PDB entry 1YQL | X-ray diffraction, 2.60 A resolution | chains B and A of the 3 polymer chains in the assembly

Chain B:
Molecule: 13-nt DNA strand
Sequence (13 nucleotides; numbered 1 to 13; the number before each row is that of its first residue):
     1 GGTAGACCTG GAC

Chain A:
Molecule: N-glycosylase/DNA lyase
Source organism: Homo sapiens
Notes: EC 3.2.2.-; fragment: 8-oxoguanine DNA glycosylase
UniProt: O15527 (OGG1_HUMAN); residue numbers follow UniProt; this construct covers 12-327
Amino-acid sequence (319 residues; row label = number of the first residue in the row):
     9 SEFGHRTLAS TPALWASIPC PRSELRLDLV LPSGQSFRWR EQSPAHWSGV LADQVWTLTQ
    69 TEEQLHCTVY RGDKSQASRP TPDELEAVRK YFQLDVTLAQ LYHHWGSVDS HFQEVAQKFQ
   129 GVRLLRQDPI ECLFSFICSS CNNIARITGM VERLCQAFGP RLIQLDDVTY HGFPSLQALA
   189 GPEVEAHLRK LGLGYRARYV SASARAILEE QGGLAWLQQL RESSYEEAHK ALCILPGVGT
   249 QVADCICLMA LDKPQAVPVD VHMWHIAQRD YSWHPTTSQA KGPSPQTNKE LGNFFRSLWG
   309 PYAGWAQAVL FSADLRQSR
Not modelled in the structure: 80-82, 326-327
Differences from the reference sequence: cloning artifact (9-11); engineered mutation Cys-149 (Asn in O15527), Gln-249 (Lys in O15527)
UniProt features mapped onto this chain:
  - binding site (DNA): Arg-154, Arg-204, His-270, Gln-287
  - binding site (8-oxoguanine): Pro-266, Asp-268, Gln-315, Phe-319
  - natural variant: Gly-12 (G12E: Found in a kidney cancer sample), Arg-46 (R46Q: Found in a clear cell renal cell carcinoma sample), Ala-85 (A85S: Found in a lung cancer sample), Arg-131 (R131Q: Found in a lung cancer sample), Arg-154 (R154H: Found in a gastric cancer sample), Ser-232 (S232T: Found in a kidney cancer sample)
  - mutagenesis: Asp-268 (D268E/Q: No effect on activity; D268N: Decreases activity about 65-fold)
Ion coordination: Ca2+: Cys-241, Leu-243, Val-246 (shared with 1 residue of chain C)
Reported in the primary citation:
  - mutagenesis - K249Q: abolished catalytic activity (citing earlier work)
  - specificity-determining residues: Gly-42 (from molecular simulation)

Chain B / chain A interface:
Contacting residue pairs (11):
  DG2(B) / Gln-287(A)  phosphate contact
  DT3(B) / Ala-288(A)  phosphate contact
  DT3(B) / Ser-292(A)  phosphate contact
  DC7(B) / Tyr-203(A)  phosphate contact
  DC8(B) / Arg-154(A)  hydrogen bond to the base
  DC8(B) / Arg-197(A)  salt bridge to the phosphate
  DC8(B) / Gly-202(A)  sugar contact
  DC8(B) / Tyr-203(A)  hydrogen bond to the sugar
  DC8(B) / Arg-204(A)  hydrogen bond to the base
  DT9(B) / Arg-154(A)  hydrogen bond to the sugar
  DT9(B) / Gly-200(A)  sugar contact
Also at the interface, not in a pair above, chain B (6 interface residues in all): DG10
Also at the interface, not in a pair above, chain A (12 interface residues in all): Cys-149, Asn-151, Pro-293

In short:
6 residues of chain B face 12 of chain A across their interface, with 4 hydrogen bonds and 1 salt bridge.
Among the polar pairs are DC8(B)/Arg-154(A), DC8(B)/Arg-204(A) and DC8(B)/Tyr-203(A). The paper reports that
K249Q of chain A abolishes catalytic activity; the specificity determinant Gly-42(A).
Here chain B is a 13-nt DNA strand and chain A is N-glycosylase/DNA lyase (Homo sapiens). Entry 1YQL
(Catalytically inactive hOGG1 crosslinked with 7-deaza-8-azaguanine containing DNA) was determined by X-ray
diffraction (same publication as 1YQK, 1YQM and 1YQR).
